Entry 8TGO (X-ray diffraction, 5.75 A resolution (low resolution: residue-level contacts below are approximate; hydrogen-bond / salt-bridge calls are withheld)); this record covers chains c and e of the 15 polymer chains in the assembly.

Chain c:
Molecule: PGT124 light chain
From: Homo sapiens
Sequence (214 residues; numbered 6 to 213 plus 6 insertion-coded residues; the number before each row is that of its first residue; a row labelled like 67A-67C holds insertion residues (67A, then the next letters in order)):
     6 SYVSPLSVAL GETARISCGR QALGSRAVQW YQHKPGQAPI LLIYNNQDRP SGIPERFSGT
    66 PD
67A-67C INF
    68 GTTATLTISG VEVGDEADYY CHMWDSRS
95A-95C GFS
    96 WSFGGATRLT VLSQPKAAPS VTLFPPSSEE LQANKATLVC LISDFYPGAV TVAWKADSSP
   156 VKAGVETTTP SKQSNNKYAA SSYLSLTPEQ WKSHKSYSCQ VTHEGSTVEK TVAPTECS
Not modelled in the structure: 6, 211-213
Cystine bridges: Cys23-Cys88, Cys135-Cys194

Chain e:
Molecule: Envelope glycoprotein gp120
From: Human immunodeficiency virus 1
UniProt: Q2N0S6 (Q2N0S6_9HIV1); the construct lacks a stretch of the UniProt sequence and is renumbered around it, so the offset changes along the chain: 31-141 = UniProt 30-140; 150-185 = UniProt 141-176; 188-309 = UniProt 187-308; 312-321 = UniProt 309-318; 2 more segments
Sequence (490 residues; each row starts with the number of its first residue; note: 13 numbers in that range are skipped by the numbering (no residue carries them; nothing is unmodelled there); a row labelled like 185A-185J holds insertion residues (185A, then the next letters in order)):
    31 AENLWVTVYY GVPVWKDAET TLFCASDAKA YETKKHNVWA THACVPTDPN PQEIHLENVT
    91 EEFNMWKNNM VEQMHEDIIS LWDQSLKPCV KLTPLCVTLQ CTNVTNNITD D
   150 MRGELKNCSF NMTTELRDKK QKVYSLFYRL DVVQIN
185A-185J ENQGNRSNNS
   188 NKEYRLINCN TSAITQACPK VSFEPIPIHY CAPAGFAILK CKDKKFNGTG PCPSVSTVQC
   248 THGIKPVVST QLLLNGSLAE EEVIIRSENI TNNAKNILVQ LNTPVQINCT RPNNNTVKSI
   308 RI
   312 GPGQWFYYTG
  321A D
   322 IIGDIRQAHC NVSKATWNET LGKVVKQLRK HFGNNTIIRF ANSSGGDLEV TTHSFNCGGE
   382 FFYCNTSGLF NSTWISN
   400 TSVQGSNSTG SNDSITLPCR IKQIINMWQR IGQAMYAPPI QGVIRCVSNI TGLILTRDGG
   460 STNSTTETFR PGGGDMRDNW RSELYKYKVV KIEPLGVAPT KCKRRVVGGG SGGGGSGGGG
   520 SGG
Not modelled in the structure: 31, 61-64, 185A-185J, 400-411, 459-464, 505-522
Cystine bridges: Cys54-Cys74, Cys119-Cys205, Cys126-Cys196, Cys131-Cys157, Cys218-Cys247, Cys228-Cys239, Cys296-Cys331, Cys378-Cys445, Cys385-Cys418
Glycans and other covalent adducts: glycan linked to Asn88, Asn332; N-acetylglucosamine (NAG) linked to Asn133, Asn160, Asn197, Asn234, Asn262, Asn276, Asn295, Asn301, Asn355, Asn386, Asn392, Asn448
Sequence notes: conflict Lys64 (Glu63 in Q2N0S6), Glu106 (Thr105 in Q2N0S6), Ile271 (Met270 in Q2N0S6), Leu288 (Phe287 in Q2N0S6), Val304 (Arg303 in Q2N0S6), Trp316 (Ala313 in Q2N0S6), Tyr319 (Ala316 in Q2N0S6), Asn332 (Thr330 in Q2N0S6), Lys500 (Arg497 in Q2N0S6), Cys501 (Ala498 in Q2N0S6); expression tag (508-522)

Chain c / chain e interface:
Pairs across the interface (9):
  Gly29(c) - Asp325(e)
  Ser93(c) - Asp325(e)
  Arg94(c) - Asn136(e)
  Arg94(c) - Asn137(e)
  Arg94(c) - Gly324(e)
  Arg94(c) - Asp325(e)
  Arg94(c) - Ile326(e)
  Ser95(c) - Asn137(e)
  Gly95A(c) - Asn137(e)
Interface residues without a listed pair, chain c (8 interface residues in all): Leu28, Ser30, Phe67C
Interface residues without a listed pair, chain e (7 interface residues in all): Ile138, Ile322

Summary:
8 residues of chain c face 7 of chain e across their interface. Covalently linked N-acetylglucosamine: at
Asn133(e), Asn160(e), Asn197(e), Asn234(e), Asn262(e) and Asn276(e) and 6 more.
Here chain c is PGT124 light chain (Homo sapiens) and chain e is Envelope glycoprotein gp120 (Human
immunodeficiency virus 1). Entry 8TGO (Crystal structure of the BG505 triple tandem trimer gp140 HIV-1 Env in
complex with PGT124 and ...) was determined by X-ray diffraction.
